Entry 8R6U (electron microscopy, 2.98 A resolution); this record covers chains A and P of the 5 polymer chains in the assembly.

[Chain A]
Name: RNA-directed RNA polymerase L
Organism: SFTS virus AH12
UniProtKB: U3GU88 (U3GU88_SFTS); residue numbers follow UniProt; this construct covers 1-2084
Amino-acid sequence (2084 residues; numbered 1 to 2084; the number before each row is that of its first residue):
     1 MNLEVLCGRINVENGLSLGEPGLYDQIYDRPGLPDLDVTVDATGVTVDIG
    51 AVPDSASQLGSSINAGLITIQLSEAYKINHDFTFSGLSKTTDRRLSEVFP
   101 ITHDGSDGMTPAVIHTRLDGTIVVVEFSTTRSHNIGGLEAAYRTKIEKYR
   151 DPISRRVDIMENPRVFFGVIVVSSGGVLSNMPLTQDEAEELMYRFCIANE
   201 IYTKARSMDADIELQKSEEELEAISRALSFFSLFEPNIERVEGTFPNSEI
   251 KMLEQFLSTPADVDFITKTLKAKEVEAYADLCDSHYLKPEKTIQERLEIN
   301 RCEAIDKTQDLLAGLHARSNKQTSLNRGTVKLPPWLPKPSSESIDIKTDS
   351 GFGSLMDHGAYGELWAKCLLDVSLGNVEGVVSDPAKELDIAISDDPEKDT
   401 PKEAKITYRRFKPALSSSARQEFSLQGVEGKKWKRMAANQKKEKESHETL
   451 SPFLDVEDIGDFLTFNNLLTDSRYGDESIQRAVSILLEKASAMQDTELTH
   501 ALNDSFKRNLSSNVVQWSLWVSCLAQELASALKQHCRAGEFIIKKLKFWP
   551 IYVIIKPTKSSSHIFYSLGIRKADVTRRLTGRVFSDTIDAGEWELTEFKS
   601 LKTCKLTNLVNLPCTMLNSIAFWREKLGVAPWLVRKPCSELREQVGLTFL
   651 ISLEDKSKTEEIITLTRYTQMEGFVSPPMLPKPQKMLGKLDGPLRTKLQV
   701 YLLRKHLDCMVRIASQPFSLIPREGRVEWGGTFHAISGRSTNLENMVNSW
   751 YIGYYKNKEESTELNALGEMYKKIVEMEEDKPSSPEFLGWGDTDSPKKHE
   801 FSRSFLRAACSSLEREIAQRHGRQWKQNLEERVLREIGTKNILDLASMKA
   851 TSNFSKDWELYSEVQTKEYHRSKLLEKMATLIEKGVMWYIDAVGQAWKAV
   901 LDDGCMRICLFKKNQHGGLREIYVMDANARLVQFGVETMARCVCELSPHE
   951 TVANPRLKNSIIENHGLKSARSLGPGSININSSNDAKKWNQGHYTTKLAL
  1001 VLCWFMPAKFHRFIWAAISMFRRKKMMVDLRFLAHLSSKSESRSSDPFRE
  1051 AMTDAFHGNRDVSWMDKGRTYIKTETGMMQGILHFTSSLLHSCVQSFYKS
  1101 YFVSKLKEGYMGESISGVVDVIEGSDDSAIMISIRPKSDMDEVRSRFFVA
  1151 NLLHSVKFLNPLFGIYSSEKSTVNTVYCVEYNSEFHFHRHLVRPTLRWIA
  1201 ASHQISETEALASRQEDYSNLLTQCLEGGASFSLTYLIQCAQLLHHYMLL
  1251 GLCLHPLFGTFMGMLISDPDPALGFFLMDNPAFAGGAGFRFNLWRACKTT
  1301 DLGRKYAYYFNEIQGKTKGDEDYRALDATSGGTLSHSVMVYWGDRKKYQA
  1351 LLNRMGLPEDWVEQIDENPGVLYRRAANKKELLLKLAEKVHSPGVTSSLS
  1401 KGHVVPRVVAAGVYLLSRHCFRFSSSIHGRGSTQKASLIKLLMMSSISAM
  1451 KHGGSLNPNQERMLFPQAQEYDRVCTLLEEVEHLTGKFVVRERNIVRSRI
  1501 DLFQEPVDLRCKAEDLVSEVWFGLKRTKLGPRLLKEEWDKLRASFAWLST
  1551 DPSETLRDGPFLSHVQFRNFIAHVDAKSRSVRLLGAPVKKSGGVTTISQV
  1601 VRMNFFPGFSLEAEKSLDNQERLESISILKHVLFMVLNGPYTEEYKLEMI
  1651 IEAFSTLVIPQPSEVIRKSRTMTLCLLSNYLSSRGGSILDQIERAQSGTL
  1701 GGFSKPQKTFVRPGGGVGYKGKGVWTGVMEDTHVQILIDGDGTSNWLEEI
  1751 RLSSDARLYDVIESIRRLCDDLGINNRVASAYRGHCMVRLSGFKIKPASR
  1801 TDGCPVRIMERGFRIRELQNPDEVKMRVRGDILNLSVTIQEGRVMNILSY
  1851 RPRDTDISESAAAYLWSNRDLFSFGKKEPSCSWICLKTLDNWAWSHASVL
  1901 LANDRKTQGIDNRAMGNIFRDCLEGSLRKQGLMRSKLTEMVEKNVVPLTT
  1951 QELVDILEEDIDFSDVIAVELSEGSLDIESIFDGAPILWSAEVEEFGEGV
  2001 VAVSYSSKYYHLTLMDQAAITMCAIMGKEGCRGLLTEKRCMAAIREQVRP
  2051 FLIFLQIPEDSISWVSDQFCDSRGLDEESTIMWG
Unresolved in the structure: 394-403, 1316-1336, 1425-1434, 1589-1593, 1613-2084
Differences from the reference sequence: engineered mutation Ala112 (Asp in U3GU88)
Metal / ion sites: Mg2+: Asp985, Asp1127

[Chain P]
Molecule: RNA primer
Sequence (20 nucleotides; numbered 1 to 20; the number before each row is that of its first residue):
     1 ACACAGAGACGCCCAGAUGA
Unresolved in the structure: 17-20

[How chain A and chain P interact]
Contacting residue pairs (68; chain A residue first):
  Leu315(A) with A5(P), base contact
  Arg318(A) with A5(P), base contact
  Lys331(A) with A1(P), phosphate contact; C2(P), salt bridge to the phosphate
  Gln426(A) with A1(P), base contact
  Gly427(A) with C10(P), hydrogen bond to the sugar
  Val428(A) with C10(P), sugar contact; G11(P), phosphate contact
  Glu429(A) with G11(P), phosphate contact
  Gly430(A) with C10(P), base contact
  Lys431(A) with C10(P), salt bridge to the phosphate; G11(P), hydrogen bond to the phosphate; C12(P), salt bridge to the phosphate
  Lys434(A) with C10(P), base contact
  Lys444(A) with G6(P), base contact
  Ser446(A) with A3(P), hydrogen bond to the base; C4(P), hydrogen bond to the base
  His447(A) with A3(P), base contact; C4(P), hydrogen bond to the base; G6(P), hydrogen bond to the sugar; A7(P), phosphate contact
  Thr449(A) with A5(P), base contact
  His535(A) with G11(P), base contact
  Thr558(A) with C10(P), phosphate contact; G11(P), base contact
  Lys559(A) with C10(P), salt bridge to the phosphate; G11(P), hydrogen bond to the sugar
  Ser562(A) with A9(P), hydrogen bond to the sugar; C10(P), sugar contact
  His563(A) with C2(P), base contact; A9(P), hydrogen bond to the base; C10(P), sugar contact
  Phe565(A) with C10(P), sugar contact
  Ser600(A) with A1(P), hydrogen bond to the base
  Lys602(A) with C2(P), sugar contact
  Lys605(A) with C2(P), phosphate contact; A3(P), salt bridge to the phosphate
  Lys656(A) with C2(P), salt bridge to the phosphate; A3(P), salt bridge to the phosphate
  Gly692(A) with A5(P), base contact
  Pro693(A) with A5(P), base contact
  Arg695(A) with C4(P), base contact; A5(P), salt bridge to the phosphate
  Glu763(A) with A3(P), sugar contact; G8(P), hydrogen bond to the base; A9(P), sugar contact
  Leu764(A) with G8(P), sugar contact
  Asn765(A) with A3(P), base contact; C4(P), sugar contact; A7(P), hydrogen bond to the phosphate; G8(P), base contact
  Ala766(A) with C4(P), sugar contact
  Gly768(A) with A7(P), base contact
  His1035(A) with G8(P), phosphate contact; A9(P), salt bridge to the phosphate
  Leu1036(A) with A7(P), base contact
  Lys1039(A) with G8(P), salt bridge to the phosphate
  Arg1043(A) with G6(P), base contact
  Ser1044(A) with G6(P), hydrogen bond to the phosphate
  Ser1045(A) with G6(P), hydrogen bond to the phosphate
  Asp1046(A) with A5(P), sugar contact; G6(P), phosphate contact
  Phe1048(A) with A7(P), base contact
  Arg1049(A) with C4(P), hydrogen bond to the sugar; A5(P), sugar contact; G6(P), salt bridge to the phosphate; A7(P), salt bridge to the phosphate
  Thr1053(A) with A7(P), base contact
Other interface residues (no listed pair), chain A (50 interface residues in all): Leu425, Lys442, Glu443, Cys536, Phe598, Lys599, Phe1032, Met1052

[Summary]
The interface between chain A and chain P involves 50 residues on one side and 12 on the other, with 15
hydrogen bonds and 12 salt bridges. Polar contacts include Ser446(A)-A3(P), Ser446(A)-C4(P) and
His447(A)-C4(P). Asp985(A) and Asp1127(A) coordinate Mg2+.
Chain A is RNA-directed RNA polymerase L (SFTS virus AH12) and chain P is RNA primer; the structure, Structure
of the SFTSV L protein in a transcription-priming state without capped RNA [TRANSCRIPTION-PRIMING (in vitro)],
was determined by electron microscopy together with 8R6W and 8R6Y from the same study.
